Entry 8FY7 (X-ray diffraction, 1.94 A resolution); this record covers chains A and B.

# Chain A (and B)
Molecule: 3C-like proteinase nsp5
From: Severe acute respiratory syndrome coronavirus 2
Notes: EC 3.4.22.69; chain B of this document is another copy of the same molecule, construct and numbering; everything in this record applies to it too
UniProt: P0DTD1 (R1AB_SARS2); residues 1-306 here correspond to UniProt positions 3264-3569 (UniProt number = residue number + 3263)
Sequence (306 residues; row label = number of the first residue in the row):
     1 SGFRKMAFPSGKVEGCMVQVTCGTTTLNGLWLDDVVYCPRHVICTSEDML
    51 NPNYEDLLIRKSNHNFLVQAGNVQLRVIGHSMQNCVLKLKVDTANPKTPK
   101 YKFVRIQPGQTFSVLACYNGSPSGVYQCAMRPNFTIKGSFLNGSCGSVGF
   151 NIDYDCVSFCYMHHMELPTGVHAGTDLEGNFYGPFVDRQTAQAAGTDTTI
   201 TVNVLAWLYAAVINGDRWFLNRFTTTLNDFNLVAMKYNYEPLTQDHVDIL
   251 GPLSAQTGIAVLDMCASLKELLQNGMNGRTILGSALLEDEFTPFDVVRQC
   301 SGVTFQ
Not modelled in the structure: 304-306 (chain B: 306)
Small-molecule neighbours: YFK (4-methoxy-N-[(2S)-4-methyl-1-oxo-1-({(2S)-1-[(3S)-2-oxopyrrolidin-3-yl]but-3-en-2-yl}amino)pentan-2-yl]-1H-indole-2-carboxamide): His41, Met49, Phe140, Leu141, Asn142, Gly143, Ser144, Cys145, His163, His164, Met165, Glu166, Leu167, Pro168, His172, Asp187, Arg188, Gln189, Thr190, Ala191
UniProt features mapped onto this chain:
  - active site: His41 (For 3CL-PRO activity), Cys145 (Nucleophile)
  - site: Gln306 (Cleavage)
  - cross-link (Glycyl lysine isopeptide (Lys-Gly)): Lys5 (interchain with G-Cter in ubiquitin), Lys90 (interchain with G-Cter in ubiquitin)
What the authors report for this chain:
  - binding site for YFK: Cys145
  - catalytic residues: His41, Cys145 (citing earlier work)
  - mutagenesis - C145A: abolished binding to Alk-4d

# Interface between chain A and chain B
Residue-residue contacts - 77 pairs, chain A then chain B:
  Ser1(A) with Gly138(B); Ser139(B); Phe140(B), hydrogen bond (backbone-backbone); Glu166(B), hydrogen bond (backbone-side chain); His172(B), hydrogen bond (backbone-side chain)
  Gly2(A) with Gly138(B); Ser139(B), hydrogen bond (backbone-side chain)
  Arg4(A) with Tyr126(B); Gln127(B), hydrogen bond (side chain-backbone); Cys128(B), hydrogen bond; Lys137(B), hydrogen bond (side chain-backbone); Gly138(B); Ser139(B)
  Lys5(A) with Arg4(B); Tyr126(B)
  Met6(A) with Val125(B); Tyr126(B), hydrophobic; Ser139(B)
  Ala7(A) with Gly124(B); Val125(B), hydrogen bond (backbone-backbone)
  Phe8(A) with Val125(B)
  Pro9(A) with Ser10(B); Glu14(B); Pro122(B), hydrophobic; Ser123(B); Gly124(B)
  Ser10(A) with Pro9(B); Ser10(B), hydrogen bond (backbone-side chain); Glu14(B), hydrogen bond (backbone-side chain)
  Gly11(A) with Gly11(B); Glu14(B), hydrogen bond (backbone-side chain)
  Glu14(A) with Pro9(B); Ser10(B), hydrogen bond (side chain-backbone); Gly11(B), hydrogen bond (side chain-backbone)
  Tyr118(A) with Thr304(B)
  Ser121(A) with Thr304(B)
  Pro122(A) with Pro9(B), hydrophobic; Thr304(B); Phe305(B), hydrogen bond (backbone-backbone)
  Ser123(A) with Pro9(B); Arg298(B), hydrogen bond (backbone-side chain); Val303(B), hydrogen bond (side chain-backbone); Phe305(B)
  Gly124(A) with Met6(B); Ala7(B); Pro9(B); Arg298(B)
  Val125(A) with Met6(B); Ala7(B), hydrogen bond (backbone-backbone); Phe8(B); Pro9(B), hydrophobic
  Tyr126(A) with Arg4(B); Lys5(B); Met6(B), hydrophobic
  Gln127(A) with Arg4(B), hydrogen bond (backbone-side chain)
  Cys128(A) with Arg4(B), hydrogen bond
  Lys137(A) with Arg4(B), hydrogen bond (backbone-side chain)
  Gly138(A) with Ser1(B); Gly2(B); Arg4(B)
  Ser139(A) with Ser1(B); Gly2(B), hydrogen bond (side chain-backbone); Met6(B); Gln299(B), hydrogen bond
  Phe140(A) with Ser1(B), hydrogen bond (backbone-backbone)
  Leu141(A) with Ser1(B); Gln299(B); Cys300(B); Ser301(B); Gly302(B)
  Glu166(A) with Ser1(B), hydrogen bond (side chain-backbone)
  His172(A) with Ser1(B), hydrogen bond (side chain-backbone)
  Ala285(A) with Leu286(B), hydrophobic
  Arg298(A) with Ser123(B), hydrogen bond
  Gln299(A) with Ser139(B), hydrogen bond; Leu141(B)
  Val303(A) with Leu141(B), hydrophobic
Also at the interface, not in a pair above, chain A (37 interface residues in all): Phe3, Lys12, Leu115, Thr280, Gly283, Ser301
Also at the interface, not in a pair above, chain B (36 interface residues in all): Lys12, Leu115

# In short
The interface between chain A and chain B involves 37 residues on one side and 36 on the other; the contacts
include 27 hydrogen bonds. Polar contacts include Ser1(A)-Glu166(B), Ser1(A)-His172(B) and Gly2(A)-Ser139(B).
Bound to chain A: compound YFK. From the paper: catalytic residues His41(A) and Cys145(A); C145A of chain A
abolishes binding to Alk-4d.
Chain A and chain B are both 3C-like proteinase nsp5 (Severe acute respiratory syndrome coronavirus 2); the
structure, SARS-CoV-2 main protease in complex with covalent inhibitor, was determined by X-ray diffraction,
deposited together with 8FY6.
